PDB entry 5LEJ | X-ray diffraction, 2.70 A resolution | chains B and C of the 4 polymer chains in the assembly

[Chain B]
Molecule: Listeriolysin regulatory protein
Organism: Listeria monocytogenes serovar 1/2a (strain ATCC BAA-679 / EGD-e)
UniProt: P22262 (PRFA_LISMO); residue numbers follow UniProt; this construct covers 1-237
Amino-acid sequence (237 residues; row label = number of the first residue in the row):
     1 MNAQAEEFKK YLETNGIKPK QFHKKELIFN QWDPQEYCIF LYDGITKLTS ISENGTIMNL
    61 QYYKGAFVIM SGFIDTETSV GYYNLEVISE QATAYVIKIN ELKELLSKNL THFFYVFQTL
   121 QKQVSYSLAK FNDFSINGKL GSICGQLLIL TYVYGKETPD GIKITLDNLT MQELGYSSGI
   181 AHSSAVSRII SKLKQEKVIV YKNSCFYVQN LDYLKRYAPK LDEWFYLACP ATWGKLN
UniProt features mapped onto this chain:
  - natural variant: Gly145 (G145S: In prfA* mutant which constitutively overexpresses virulence genes. Presumably blocks prfA in a cofactor-independent transcriptionally active conformation)

[Chain C]
Molecule: 30-nt DNA strand
Sequence (30 nucleotides; row label = number of the first residue in the row; note: 1 number in that range is skipped by the numbering (no residue carries it; nothing is unmodelled there); numbers below 1 keep their minus sign (DT-15 is residue -15)):
   -15 TTGAGGCATT AACAT
     1 TTGTTAACGA CGATA

[How chain B and chain C interact]
Contacting residue pairs (16; chain B residue first):
  Lys139(B) with DT2(C), hydrogen bond to the phosphate; DG3(C), phosphate contact
  Leu140(B) with DT2(C), hydrogen bond to the phosphate
  Ile180(B) with DG3(C), phosphate contact
  His182(B) with DG3(C), sugar contact; DT4(C), salt bridge to the phosphate; DT5(C), base contact
  Ser184(B) with DT4(C), base contact; DT5(C), hydrogen bond to the base; DA6(C), base contact
  Ala185(B) with DG3(C), phosphate contact; DT4(C), base contact
  Arg188(B) with DT2(C), base contact; DG3(C), hydrogen bond to the base; DT4(C), hydrogen bond to the base
  Lys192(B) with DT1(C), salt bridge to the phosphate
Interface residues without a listed pair, chain B (13 interface residues in all): Asn137, Gly138, Gly179, Ala181, Ile189

[Summary]
The interface between chain B and chain C involves 13 residues on one side and 6 on the other; the contacts
include 5 hydrogen bonds and 2 salt bridges. Polar contacts include Ser184(B)-DT5(C), Arg188(B)-DG3(C) and
Arg188(B)-DT4(C).
Chain B is Listeriolysin regulatory protein (Listeria monocytogenes serovar 1/2a (strain ATCC BAA-679 /
EGD-e)) and chain C is a 30-nt DNA strand; the structure, The Transcriptional Regulator PrfA from Listeria
Monocytogenes in complex with a 30-bp operator PrfA-box motif, was determined by X-ray diffraction (same
publication as 5LEK and 5LRS).
